6W25 - chains A and B; structure by X-ray diffraction, 2.75 A resolution.

[Chain A]
Name: Melanocortin receptor 4, GlgA glycogen synthase
Organism: Homo sapiens
Reference sequence: chimeric construct of P32245, Q9V2J8: residues 16-222 from P32245 (MC4R_HUMAN) positions 16-222 (same numbers); residues 1001-1196 from Q9V2J8 positions 218-413 (UniProt number = residue number - 783); residues 236-320 from P32245 (MC4R_HUMAN) positions 236-320 (same numbers)
Amino-acid sequence (535 residues; row label = number of the first residue in the row; note: 1496 numbers in that range are skipped by the numbering (no residue carries them; nothing is unmodelled there); numbers below 1 keep their minus sign (Met-11 is residue -11)):
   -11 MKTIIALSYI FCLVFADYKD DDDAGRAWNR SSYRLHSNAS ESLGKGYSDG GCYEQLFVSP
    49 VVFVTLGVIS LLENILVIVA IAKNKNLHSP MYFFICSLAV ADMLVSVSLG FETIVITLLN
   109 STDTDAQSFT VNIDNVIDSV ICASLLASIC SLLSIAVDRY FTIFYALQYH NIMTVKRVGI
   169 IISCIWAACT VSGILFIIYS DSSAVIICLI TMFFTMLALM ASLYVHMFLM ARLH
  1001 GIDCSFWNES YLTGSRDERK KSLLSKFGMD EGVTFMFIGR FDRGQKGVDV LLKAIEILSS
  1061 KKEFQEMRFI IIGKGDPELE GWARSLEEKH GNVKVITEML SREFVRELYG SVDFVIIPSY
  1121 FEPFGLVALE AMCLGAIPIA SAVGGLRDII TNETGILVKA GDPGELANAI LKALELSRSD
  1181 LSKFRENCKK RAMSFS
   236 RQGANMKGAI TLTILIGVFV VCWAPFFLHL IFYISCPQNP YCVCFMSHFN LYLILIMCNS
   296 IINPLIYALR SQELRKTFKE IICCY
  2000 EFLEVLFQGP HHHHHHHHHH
Unresolved in the structure: -11 to 42, 111-112, 2009-2019
Construct notes: initiating methionine (-11); expression tag (-10 to 15, 2000-2019); engineered mutation Val49 (Glu in P32245), Leu97 (Asn in P32245), Phe99 (Ser in P32245), Ala131 (Ser in P32245), Asn298 (Asp in P32245)
Modified positions: Cys1004 (S-(2-amino-2-oxoethyl)-L-cysteine; YCM)
Cystine bridges: Cys271-Cys277
Metal / ion sites: Ca2+: Glu100, Asp122, Asp126 (shared with Asp2(B), 4J2_4(B) of chain B)
What the authors report for this chain:
  - Ca2+ coordination: Glu100, Asp122, Asp126
  - mutagenesis - E49V/N97L/S99F/S131A/D298N: increased expression
  - mutagenesis - D122A: abolished signaling
  - disease-associated variants - I102T, M218T: decreased signaling (citing earlier work)

[Chain B]
Name: SHU9119
Amino-acid sequence (9 residues; numbered 0 to 8; the number before each row is that of its first residue; numbering starts at 0):
     0 XLDHXRWKX
Modified positions: ACE (acetyl group) at position 0, 4J2 ((2R)-2-amino-3-(naphthalen-2-yl)propanoic acid) at position 4, NH2 (amino group) at position 8; Leu1 (norleucine; NLE)
Metal / ion sites: Ca2+: Asp2, 4J2_4 (shared with Glu100(A), Asp122(A), Asp126(A) of chain A)
What the authors report for this chain:
  - Ca2+ coordination: Asp2

[Interface between chain A and chain B]
Residue-residue contacts (40):
  Gln43(A) - NH2_8(B)
  Leu97(A) - 4J2_4(B)
  Glu100(A) - Asp2(B)
  Glu100(A) - His3(B)
  Glu100(A) - 4J2_4(B)  hydrogen bond (side chain-backbone)
  Thr101(A) - His3(B)  hydrogen bond
  Val103(A) - Leu1(B)
  Ile104(A) - Leu1(B)
  Ile104(A) - Asp2(B)
  Ile104(A) - His3(B)
  Thr118(A) - Leu1(B)
  Asp122(A) - Leu1(B)
  Asp122(A) - Asp2(B)
  Asp122(A) - Arg5(B)  salt bridge
  Asn123(A) - Arg5(B)  hydrogen bond
  Asp126(A) - 4J2_4(B)
  Asp126(A) - Arg5(B)  salt bridge
  Ile129(A) - 4J2_4(B)
  Cys130(A) - 4J2_4(B)
  Leu133(A) - 4J2_4(B)
  Ile185(A) - 4J2_4(B)
  Ile185(A) - Arg5(B)  hydrogen bond (backbone-side chain)
  Ser188(A) - Arg5(B)  hydrogen bond
  Ser188(A) - Trp6(B)  hydrogen bond (backbone-side chain)
  Ile194(A) - Trp6(B)
  Leu197(A) - Trp6(B)  hydrophobic
  Phe261(A) - 4J2_4(B)
  Phe261(A) - Arg5(B)
  His264(A) - Trp6(B)  hydrogen bond (side chain-backbone)
  His264(A) - Lys7(B)
  His264(A) - NH2_8(B)  hydrogen bond (side chain-backbone)
  Leu265(A) - Trp6(B)  hydrophobic
  Tyr268(A) - Trp6(B)
  Tyr268(A) - Lys7(B)
  Met281(A) - NH2_8(B)
  Phe284(A) - His3(B)
  Phe284(A) - Arg5(B)
  Phe284(A) - Lys7(B)
  Leu288(A) - His3(B)
  Leu288(A) - 4J2_4(B)
Other interface residues (no listed pair), chain A (29 interface residues in all): Phe51, Leu107, Val193, Trp258, Asn285
Interface features reported in the paper:
  - specific contacts: Phe51(A)-His3(B) (pi stacking), Thr101(A)-His3(B) (hydrogen bond), Asn123(A)-Arg5(B) (hydrogen bond), Asp126(A)-Arg5(B) (salt bridge), Ser188(A)-Arg5(B) (hydrogen bond), Ser188(A)-Trp6(B) (backbone contact), His264(A)-Trp6(B) (hydrogen bond), Tyr268(A)-Trp6(B) (pi stacking)
  - interface residues, chain A: Glu100(A), Leu133(A)

[Summary]
29 residues of chain A face 8 of chain B across their interface; the contacts include 8 hydrogen bonds and 2
salt bridges. Polar contacts include Asp122(A)-Arg5(B), Asp126(A)-Arg5(B) and Glu100(A)-4J2_4(B). The paper
describes pi stacking between Phe51(A) and His3(B) and Tyr268(A) and Trp6(B); hydrogen bonds between Thr101(A)
and His3(B), Asn123(A) and Arg5(B) and Ser188(A) and Arg5(B) among others; a salt bridge between Asp126(A) and
Arg5(B). The paper reports that I102T and M218T of chain A reduce signaling; interface residues Glu100(A) and
Leu133(A); 4 substitutions were tested in all.
Chain A is Melanocortin receptor 4, GlgA glycogen synthase (Homo sapiens) and chain B is SHU9119; the
structure, Crystal structure of the Melanocortin-4 Receptor (MC4R) in complex with SHU9119, was determined by
X-ray diffraction.
